Entry 8ITN (X-ray diffraction, 2.60 A resolution); this record covers chain A.

== Chain A ==
Molecule: Ubiquitin carboxyl-terminal hydrolase 47
From: Caenorhabditis elegans
Notes: EC 3.4.19.12
UniProtKB: Q22240 (Q22240_CAEEL); residue numbers follow UniProt; this construct covers 1-508
Amino-acid sequence (508 residues; numbered 1 to 508; the number before each row is that of its first residue):
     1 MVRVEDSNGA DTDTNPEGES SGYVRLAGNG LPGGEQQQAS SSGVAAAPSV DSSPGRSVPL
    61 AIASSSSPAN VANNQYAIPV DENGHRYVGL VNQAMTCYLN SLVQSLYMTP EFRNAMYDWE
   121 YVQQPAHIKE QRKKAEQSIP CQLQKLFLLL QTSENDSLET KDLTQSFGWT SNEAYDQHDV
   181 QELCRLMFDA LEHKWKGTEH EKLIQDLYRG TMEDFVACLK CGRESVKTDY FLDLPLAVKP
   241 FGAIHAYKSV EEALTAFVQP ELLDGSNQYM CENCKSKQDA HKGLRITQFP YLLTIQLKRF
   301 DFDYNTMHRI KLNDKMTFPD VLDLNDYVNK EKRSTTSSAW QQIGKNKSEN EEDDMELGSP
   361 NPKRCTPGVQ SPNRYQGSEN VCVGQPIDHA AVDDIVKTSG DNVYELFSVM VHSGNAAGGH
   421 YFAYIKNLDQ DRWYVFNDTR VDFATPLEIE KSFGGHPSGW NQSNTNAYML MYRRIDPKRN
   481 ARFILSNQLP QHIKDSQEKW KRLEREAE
Disordered / not traced: 1-75, 119-132, 329-381, 493-508
Bound ions: Zn2+: Cys-218, Cys-221, Cys-271, Cys-274
What the authors report for this chain:
  - catalytic residues: Cys-97, His-420, Asn-437
  - contacts within the chain: Trp-169/His-178 (pi stacking), His-178/Arg-309 (hydrogen bond), Asp-179/Arg-309, Tyr-175/Arg-309, Arg-309/Tyr-421 (hydrogen bond), His-420/Asn-437 (hydrogen bond)
  - conformationally variable residues (side-chain flip): Cys-97, Tyr-98
  - mutagenesis - F167A: abolished catalytic activity
  - mutagenesis - W169A, H178A, H178F: increased catalytic activity
  - mutagenesis - R309N: unchanged catalytic activity
  - mutagenesis - R309N/A416N/A417H, A416N/A417H: decreased catalytic activity
  - specificity-determining residues: Leu-232, Thr-294, Arg-309 (proposed by the authors, not directly observed)

== Overview ==
Cys-218, Cys-221, Cys-271 and Cys-274 coordinate Zn2+. From the paper: catalytic residues Cys-97, His-420 and
Asn-437; W169A, H178A and H178F increase catalytic activity; 7 substitutions were tested in all.
Chain A is Ubiquitin carboxyl-terminal hydrolase 47 (Caenorhabditis elegans); the structure, Crystal structure
of USP47apo catalytic domain, was determined by X-ray diffraction.
